6FVV - chains Y and S of the 47 polymer chains in the assembly; structure by electron microscopy, 5.40 A resolution (low resolution: residue-level contacts below are approximate; hydrogen-bond / salt-bridge calls are withheld).

# Chain Y
Name: 26S proteasome complex subunit SEM1
Source organism: Saccharomyces cerevisiae (strain ATCC 204508 / S288c)
Reference sequence: O94742 (SEM1_YEAST); numbering as in UniProt (aligned over 1-89)
Chain sequence (89 residues; row label = number of the first residue in the row):
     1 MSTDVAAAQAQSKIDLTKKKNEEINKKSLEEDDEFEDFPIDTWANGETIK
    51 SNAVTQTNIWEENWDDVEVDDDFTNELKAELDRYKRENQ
Curated features (UniProtKB/Swiss-Prot):
  - modified residue: Ser2 (N-acetylserine), Ser12 (Phosphoserine)

# Chain S
Name: 26S proteasome regulatory subunit RPN3
Source organism: Saccharomyces cerevisiae (strain ATCC 204508 / S288c)
Reference sequence: P40016 (RPN3_YEAST); numbering as in UniProt (aligned over 18-492)
Chain sequence (475 residues; numbered 18 to 492; the number before each row is that of its first residue):
    18 LHHSEKKYAEEDQVQELLKVLNEISKTTLTLDPRYIWRSLKDLSSLRNQE
    68 LLNAETLCFTVNVLYPDSSSFKKNLLKFITSNHKSSVPGSAELRNSYPAS
   118 FYSVNTEKKTIEVTAEINCFMHLLVQLFLWDSKELEQLVEFNRKVVIPNL
   168 LCYYNLRSLNLINAKLWFYIYLSHETLARSSEEINSDNQNIILRSTMMKF
   218 LKIASLKHDNETKAMLINLILRDFLNNGEVDSASDFISKLEYPHTDVSSS
   268 LEARYFFYLSKINAIQLDYSTANEYIIAAIRKAPHNSKSLGFLQQSNKLH
   318 CCIQLLMGDIPELSFFHQSNMQKSLLPYYHLTKAVKLGDLKKFTSTITKY
   368 KQLLLKDDTYQLCVRLRSNVIKTGIRIISLTYKKISLRDICLKLNLDSEQ
   418 TVEYMVSRAIRDGVIEAKINHEDGFIETTELLNIYDSEDPQQVFDERIKF
   468 ANQLHDEYLVSMRYPEDKKTQQNEK
Curated features (UniProtKB/Swiss-Prot):
  - modified residue: Ser454 (Phosphoserine)

# Interface between chain Y and chain S
Pairs across the interface (84):
  Met1(Y) with Ser331(S); Phe332(S); Gln335(S); Ser336(S)
  Ser2(Y) with Asn314(S); Phe332(S)
  Thr3(Y) with Ile294(S); Phe332(S)
  Gln9(Y) with Ile297(S); His302(S)
  Lys13(Y) with Ser266(S); Lys299(S); Pro301(S); His302(S)
  Ile14(Y) with Asn303(S)
  Asp15(Y) with Asn303(S); Lys305(S)
  Thr17(Y) with Ser56(S); Asp59(S)
  Lys18(Y) with Arg55(S); Ser56(S)
  Lys19(Y) with Ser266(S); Pro301(S)
  Lys20(Y) with Lys305(S)
  Asn21(Y) with Arg55(S); Lys58(S)
  Glu22(Y) with Arg55(S); Ser265(S); Ser267(S)
  Glu23(Y) with Asn303(S); Lys305(S)
  Ile24(Y) with Lys305(S)
  Asn25(Y) with Phe185(S)
  Lys26(Y) with Ser267(S); Pro301(S); Ser306(S); Phe309(S)
  Lys27(Y) with Ser304(S); Lys305(S); Gly308(S)
  Ser28(Y) with Leu189(S)
  Leu29(Y) with Arg239(S); Arg271(S)
  Glu30(Y) with Arg271(S); Phe274(S); Phe309(S); Gln312(S)
  Glu31(Y) with Arg196(S)
  Asp32(Y) with Gly308(S)
  Asp33(Y) with Ser304(S); Leu307(S); Gly308(S)
  Glu34(Y) with Gln311(S); Gln312(S); Ser341(S)
  Phe35(Y) with Asn337(S); Met338(S); Lys340(S); Ser341(S)
  Phe38(Y) with Lys315(S); Ser341(S); Leu370(S); Asp374(S)
  Asp41(Y) with Lys373(S)
  Asn45(Y) with Lys340(S); Leu343(S)
  Glu47(Y) with Gln339(S); Lys340(S); Leu343(S)
  Thr55(Y) with His334(S)
  Gln56(Y) with His334(S); Gln339(S); Tyr346(S)
  Thr57(Y) with His334(S); Gln339(S)
  Asn58(Y) with Gln335(S)
  Glu61(Y) with Ser331(S)
  Glu62(Y) with Leu330(S); Ser331(S); His334(S)
  Trp64(Y) with Leu330(S); Ser331(S)
  Asp66(Y) with Lys350(S)
  Val67(Y) with Lys350(S)
Also at the interface, not in a pair above, chain Y (43 interface residues in all): Asp4, Pro39, Thr42, Gly46
Also at the interface, not in a pair above, chain S (55 interface residues in all): Tyr52, Tyr188, Leu236, Ala270, Arg298, Ala300, His317, Lys353, Leu354

# Summary
Chain Y and chain S form an interface of 43 and 55 residues respectively.
Here chain Y is 26S proteasome complex subunit SEM1 and chain S is 26S proteasome regulatory subunit RPN3,
both from Saccharomyces cerevisiae (strain ATCC 204508 / S288c). Entry 6FVV (26S proteasome, s3 state) was
determined by electron microscopy, deposited together with 6FVW, 6FVT, 6FVU, 6FVX and 6FVY.
